PDB entry 3SID | X-ray diffraction, 1.40 A resolution | chain A

[Chain A]
Name: Symerythrin
From: Cyanophora paradoxa
UniProt: P48329 (YCX8_CYAPA); residues 1-180 here = UniProt positions 1-180
Amino-acid sequence (180 residues; row label = number of the first residue in the row):
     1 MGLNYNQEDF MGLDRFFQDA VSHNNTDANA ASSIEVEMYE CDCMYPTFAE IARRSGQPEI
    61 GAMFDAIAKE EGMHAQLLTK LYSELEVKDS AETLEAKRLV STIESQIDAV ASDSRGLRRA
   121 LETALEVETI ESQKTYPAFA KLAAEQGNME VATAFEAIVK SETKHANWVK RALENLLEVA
Unresolved in the structure: 1-3
Curated features (UniProtKB/Swiss-Prot):
  - binding site (Fe(3+)): E37, E40, E71, E128, E131, E162, H165
  - cross-link: F17 to V127 (3-(L-phenylalan-2'-yl)-L-valine (Phe-Val))
Covalent attachments: covalent link F17-V127
Bound ions: Fe ion site 1: E37, E40, E71, E131, E162 (together with azide ion); Fe ion site 2: E71, E128, E162, H165 (together with azide ion)

[Overview]
E37, E40, E71, E131 and E162 form the Fe ion site 1. E71, E128, E162 and H165 coordinate Fe ion site 2.
UniProt lists 7 Fe3+-binding residues.
Chain A is Symerythrin (Cyanophora paradoxa); the structure, Crystal structure of oxidized Symerythrin from
Cyanophora paradoxa, azide adduct at 50% occupancy, was determined by X-ray diffraction together with 3QHC
from the same study.
